Entry 5IZU (X-ray diffraction, 2.49 A resolution); this record covers chains A and B of the 4 polymer chains in the assembly.

# Chain A
Molecule: SH3 and multiple ankyrin repeat domains protein 3
Organism: Mus musculus
UniProtKB: Q4ACU6 (SHAN3_MOUSE); residue numbers follow UniProt; this construct covers 533-665
Sequence (139 residues; each row starts with the number of its first residue):
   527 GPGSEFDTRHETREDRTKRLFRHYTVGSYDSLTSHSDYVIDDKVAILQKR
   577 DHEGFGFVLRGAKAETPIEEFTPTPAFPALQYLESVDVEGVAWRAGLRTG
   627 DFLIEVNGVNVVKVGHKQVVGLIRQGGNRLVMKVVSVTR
Unresolved in the structure: 527-541
Construct notes: expression tag (527-532)
Curated features (UniProtKB/Swiss-Prot):
  - modified residue: Tyr555 (Phosphotyrosine)
From the paper describing this entry:
  - mutagenesis - T543DEL: decreased binding to SAPAP3 E-PBM

# Chain B
Molecule: peptide from Disks large-associated protein 3
UniProtKB: Q6PFD5 (DLGP3_MOUSE); residues 963-977 here = UniProt positions 963-977
Sequence (15 residues; each row starts with the number of its first residue):
   963 ADSIEIYIPEAQTRL
Curated features (UniProtKB/Swiss-Prot):
  - modified residue: Ser965 (Phosphoserine)

# Interface between chain A and chain B
Residue-residue contacts - 31 pairs, chain A then chain B:
  Gly580(A) - Leu977(B)
  Phe581(A) - Leu977(B)  hydrogen bond (backbone-backbone)
  Gly582(A) - Leu977(B)  hydrogen bond (backbone-backbone)
  Phe583(A) - Thr975(B)
  Phe583(A) - Arg976(B)
  Phe583(A) - Leu977(B)  hydrogen bond (backbone-backbone)
  Val584(A) - Thr975(B)
  Val584(A) - Arg976(B)
  Leu585(A) - Ala973(B)
  Leu585(A) - Gln974(B)
  Leu585(A) - Thr975(B)  hydrogen bond (backbone-backbone)
  Arg586(A) - Glu972(B)  salt bridge
  Arg586(A) - Ala973(B)
  Arg586(A) - Gln974(B)
  Gly587(A) - Glu972(B)
  Gly587(A) - Ala973(B)  hydrogen bond (backbone-backbone)
  Ala588(A) - Ile970(B)  hydrophobic
  Ala588(A) - Pro971(B)
  Ala588(A) - Glu972(B)
  Lys589(A) - Pro971(B)  hydrogen bond (backbone-backbone)
  Lys589(A) - Glu972(B)
  Lys589(A) - Ala973(B)
  Tyr608(A) - Glu972(B)  hydrogen bond
  Glu610(A) - Gln974(B)  hydrogen bond
  Asp613(A) - Arg976(B)  salt bridge
  His642(A) - Ala973(B)
  His642(A) - Gln974(B)
  His642(A) - Thr975(B)  hydrogen bond
  Val646(A) - Thr975(B)
  Ile649(A) - Leu977(B)  hydrophobic
  Arg650(A) - Leu977(B)
Other interface residues (no listed pair), chain A (18 interface residues in all): Ser611

# Summary
18 residues of chain A and 8 residues of chain B are in contact, with 9 hydrogen bonds and 2 salt bridges.
Polar pairs include Arg586(A)-Glu972(B), Asp613(A)-Arg976(B) and Phe581(A)-Leu977(B). The paper reports that
T543DEL of chain A reduces binding to SAPAP3 E-PBM.
Here chain A is SH3 and multiple ankyrin repeat domains protein 3 (Mus musculus) and chain B is peptide from
Disks large-associated protein 3. Entry 5IZU (A new binding site outside the canonical PDZ domain determines
the specific interaction between Shank and ...) was determined by X-ray diffraction.
